PDB entry 2WWB | electron microscopy, 6.48 A resolution (low resolution: residue-level contacts below are approximate; hydrogen-bond / salt-bridge calls are withheld) | chains A and D of the 15 polymer chains in the assembly

# Chain A
Name: Protein transport protein SEC61 subunit alpha isoform 1
Source organism: Canis lupus familiaris
UniProt: P38377 (S61A1_CANFA); residues 1-476 here = UniProt positions 1-476
Sequence (476 residues; numbered 1 to 476; the number before each row is that of its first residue):
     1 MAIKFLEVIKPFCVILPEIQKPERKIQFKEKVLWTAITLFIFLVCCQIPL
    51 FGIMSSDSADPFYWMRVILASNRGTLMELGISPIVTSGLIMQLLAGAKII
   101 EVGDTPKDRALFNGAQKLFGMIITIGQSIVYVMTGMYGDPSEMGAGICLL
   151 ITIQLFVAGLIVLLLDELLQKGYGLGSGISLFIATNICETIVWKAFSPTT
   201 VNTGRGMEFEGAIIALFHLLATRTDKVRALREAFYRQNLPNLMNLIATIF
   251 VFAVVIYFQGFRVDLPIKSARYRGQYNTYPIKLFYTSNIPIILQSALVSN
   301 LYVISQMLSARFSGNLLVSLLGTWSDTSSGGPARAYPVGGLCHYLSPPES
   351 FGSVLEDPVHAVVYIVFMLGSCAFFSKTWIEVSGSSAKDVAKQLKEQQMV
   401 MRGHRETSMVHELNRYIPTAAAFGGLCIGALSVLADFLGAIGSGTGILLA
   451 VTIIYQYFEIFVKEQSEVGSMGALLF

# Chain D
Molecule: 5.8s RRNA
Source organism: Triticum aestivum
Sequence (63 nucleotides; row label = number of the first residue in the row):
    41 AGAACGCAGCGAAAUGCGAUACGUAAUGUGAAUUGCAGAAUUCCGUGAAU
    91 CAUCGAAUCUUUG

# Chain A / chain D interface
Residue-residue contacts - 7 pairs, chain A then chain D:
  Tyr272(A) - C50(D)
  Tyr272(A) - G51(D)
  Arg273(A) - C50(D)
  Arg273(A) - G51(D)
  Gly274(A) - C50(D)
  Tyr276(A) - C50(D)
  Tyr276(A) - A77(D)
Other interface residues (no listed pair), chain A (5 interface residues in all): Thr278
Other interface residues (no listed pair), chain D (5 interface residues in all): G78, A79

# In short
The chain A/chain D interface involves 5 residues from each chain.
Chain A is Protein transport protein SEC61 subunit alpha isoform 1 (Canis lupus familiaris) and chain D is
5.8s RRNA (Triticum aestivum); the structure, Cryo-EM structure of the mammalian SEC61 complex bound to the
actively translating wheat germ 80S ribosome, was determined by electron microscopy, deposited together with
2WW9 and 2WWA.
